Entry 8OUZ (electron microscopy, 2.20 A resolution); this record covers chains A and B of the 4 polymer chains in the assembly.

== Chain A ==
Name: DNA repair protein RAD51 homolog 2
Organism: Homo sapiens
UniProt: O15315 (RA51B_HUMAN), isoform O15315-1; residue numbers follow UniProt; this construct covers 1-350
Sequence (350 residues; numbered 1 to 350; the number before each row is that of its first residue):
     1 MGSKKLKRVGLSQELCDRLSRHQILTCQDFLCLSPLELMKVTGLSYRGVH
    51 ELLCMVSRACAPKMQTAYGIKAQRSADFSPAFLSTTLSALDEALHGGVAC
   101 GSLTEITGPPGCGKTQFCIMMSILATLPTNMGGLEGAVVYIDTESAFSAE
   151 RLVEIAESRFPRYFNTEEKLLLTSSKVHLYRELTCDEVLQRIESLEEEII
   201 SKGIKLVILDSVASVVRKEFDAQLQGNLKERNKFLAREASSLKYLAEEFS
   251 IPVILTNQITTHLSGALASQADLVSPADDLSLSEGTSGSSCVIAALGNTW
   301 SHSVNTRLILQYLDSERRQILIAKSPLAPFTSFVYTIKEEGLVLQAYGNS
Unresolved in the structure: 1-3, 74-350
From the paper describing this entry:
  - catalytic residues: E144 (by similarity / conservation)

== Chain B ==
Name: DNA repair protein RAD51 homolog 3
Organism: Homo sapiens
UniProt: O43502 (RA51C_HUMAN); residues 1-376 here = UniProt positions 1-376
Sequence (376 residues; each row starts with the number of its first residue):
     1 MRGKTFRFEMQRDLVSFPLSPAVRVKLVSAGFQTAEELLEVKPSELSKEV
    51 GISKAEALETLQIIRRECLTNKPRYAGTSESHKKCTALELLEQEHTQGFI
   101 ITFCSALDDILGGGVPLMKTTEICGAPGVGKTQLCMQLAVDVQIPECFGG
   151 VAGEAVFIDTEGSFMVDRVVDLATACIQHLQLIAEKHKGEEHRKALEDFT
   201 LDNILSHIYYFRCRDYTELLAQVYLLPDFLSEHSKVRLVIVDGIAFPFRH
   251 DLDDLSLRTRLLNGLAQQMISLANNHRLAVILTNQMTTKIDRNQALLVPA
   301 LGESWGHAATIRLIFHWDRKQRLATLYKSPSQKECTVLFQIKPQGFRDTV
   351 VTSACSLQTEGSLSTRKRSRDPEEEL
Unresolved in the structure: 1-10, 67-83, 291-300, 350-376
Metal / ion sites: Mg2+: T132 (together with ADP)
Small-molecule neighbours:
  - ADP (adenosine-5'-diphosphate): A126, P127, G128, V129, G130, K131, T132, Q133, R168, Q285, R322, I341, K342, P343
  - ATP (adenosine-5'-triphosphate): G306, H307, Y327, K328, S329, P330, S331, Q332, K333, E334
From the paper describing this entry:
  - binding site for ADP: K131, T132
  - Mg2+ coordination: T132
  - catalytic residues: E161 (by similarity / conservation)

== Interface between chain A and chain B ==
Contacting residue pairs - 47 pairs, chain A then chain B:
  L31(A) with T217(B); Y224(B), hydrophobic
  C32(A) with T259(B), hydrogen bond (backbone-side chain)
  M39(A) with L19(B); P21(B)
  G43(A) with S20(B), hydrogen bond (backbone-side chain)
  L44(A) with S20(B); P21(B)
  S45(A) with P18(B); S20(B); E59(B), hydrogen bond; I63(B)
  Y46(A) with P18(B), hydrogen bond (backbone-backbone)
  R47(A) with E59(B); Q62(B), hydrogen bond; I63(B)
  L53(A) with Y224(B)
  C54(A) with L225(B)
  S57(A) with A221(B); L225(B)
  R58(A) with L225(B)
  C60(A) with E218(B)
  A61(A) with A221(B); Q222(B); L225(B), hydrophobic
  P62(A) with R212(B); Q222(B)
  K63(A) with Y210(B)
  M64(A) with Y209(B), hydrophobic; Y210(B); F211(B), hydrophobic; F229(B), hydrophobic
  Q65(A) with I208(B); Y209(B); Y210(B), hydrogen bond (backbone-backbone)
  T66(A) with L205(B); S206(B); I208(B)
  A67(A) with V166(B); L205(B); I208(B), hydrogen bond (backbone-backbone)
  Y68(A) with D202(B); L205(B), hydrogen bond (backbone-backbone); S206(B)
  I70(A) with Y210(B), hydrophobic
  K71(A) with D202(B), salt bridge; L205(B)
Interface residues without a listed pair, chain A (26 interface residues in all): Q28, K40, G48
Interface residues without a listed pair, chain B (31 interface residues in all): R66, F164, V170, H207, C213, L220, L255

== In short ==
Chain A and chain B form an interface of 26 and 31 residues respectively; the contacts include 8 hydrogen
bonds and 1 salt bridge. Among the polar pairs are K71(A)-D202(B), C32(A)-T259(B) and G43(A)-S20(B). Ligands
of chain B: ADP and ATP. The paper reports catalytic residues E144(A) and E161(B); a binding site for ADP at
K131(B) and T132(B).
Chain A is DNA repair protein RAD51 homolog 2 and chain B is DNA repair protein RAD51 homolog 3, both from
Homo sapiens; the structure, Human RAD51B-RAD51C-RAD51D-XRCC2 (BCDX2) complex, 2.2 A resolution, was
determined by electron microscopy (same publication as 8OUY).
